PDB entry 8V5H | X-ray diffraction, 2.74 A resolution | chain A

[Chain A]
Molecule: Serine/threonine-protein kinase greatwall
From: Homo sapiens
Notes: EC 2.7.11.1; engineered mutation(s): residues 196-737 replaced with RTFC
UniProt: Q96GX5 (GWL_HUMAN); the construct has insertions or renumbered stretches relative to UniProt, so the offset changes along the chain: 1-177 = UniProt 1-177; 716-733 = UniProt 178-195; 738-879 = UniProt 738-879
Sequence (343 residues; each row starts with the number of its first residue; note: 538 numbers in that range are skipped by the numbering (no residue carries them; nothing is unmodelled there); numbers below 1 keep their minus sign (Gly-1 is residue -1)):
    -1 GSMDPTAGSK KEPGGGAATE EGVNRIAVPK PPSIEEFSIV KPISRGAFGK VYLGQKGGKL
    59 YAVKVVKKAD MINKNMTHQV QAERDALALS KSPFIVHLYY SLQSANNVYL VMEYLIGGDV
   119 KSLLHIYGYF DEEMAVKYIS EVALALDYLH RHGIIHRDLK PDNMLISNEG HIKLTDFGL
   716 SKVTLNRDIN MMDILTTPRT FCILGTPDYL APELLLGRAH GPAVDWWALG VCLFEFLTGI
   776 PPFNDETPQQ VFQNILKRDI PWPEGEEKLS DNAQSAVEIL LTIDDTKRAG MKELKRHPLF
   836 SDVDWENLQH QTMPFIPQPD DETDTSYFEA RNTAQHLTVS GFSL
Not modelled in the structure: -1 to 28, 44-46, 74-76, 88-89, 716-738, 848-879
Differences from the reference sequence: expression tag (-1 to 0); linker (734-737)
Small-molecule neighbours: A1AAE ((3M)-N~6~-ethyl-3-(1-methyl-1H-imidazol-5-yl)-2,7-naphthyridine-1,6-diamine): Ile41, Ser42, Val49, Ala60, Lys62, Glu81, Val94, Met110, Glu111, Tyr112, Leu113, Ile114, Gly116, Asp160, Asn161, Leu163, Thr173, Asp174
Curated features (UniProtKB/Swiss-Prot):
  - active site: Asp156 (Proton acceptor)
  - binding site (ATP): Ile41 to Val49, Lys62
  - modified residue: Met1 (N-acetylmethionine), Thr741 (Phosphothreonine), Ser875 (Phosphoserine), Ser878 (Phosphoserine)

[Summary]
Bound to chain A: compound A1AAE. Curated annotation (UniProt) lists active-site residue Asp156 and 10
ATP-binding residues.
Chain A is Serine/threonine-protein kinase greatwall (Homo sapiens); the structure, Crystal structure of MASTL
Kinase domain in complex with an inhibitor, was determined by X-ray diffraction (same publication as 8V5I).
